PDB entry 5X7X | X-ray diffraction, 2.18 A resolution | chains B and J of the 10 polymer chains in the assembly

== Chain B ==
Protein: Histone H4
Source organism: Homo sapiens
Reference sequence: P62805 (H4_HUMAN); residues 0-102 here correspond to UniProt positions 1-103 (UniProt number = residue number + 1)
Amino-acid sequence (106 residues; row label = number of the first residue in the row; numbers below 1 keep their minus sign (Gly-3 is residue -3)):
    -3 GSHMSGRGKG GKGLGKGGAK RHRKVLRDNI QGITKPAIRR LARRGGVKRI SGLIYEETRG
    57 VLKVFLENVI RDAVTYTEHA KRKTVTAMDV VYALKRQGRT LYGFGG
Disordered / not traced: -3 to 24, 102
Construct notes: expression tag (-3 to -1)
Curated features (UniProtKB/Swiss-Prot):
  - DNA-binding region: Lys16 to Lys20
  - modified residue: Ser1 (N-acetylserine), Arg3 (Asymmetric dimethylarginine), Lys5 (N6-(2-hydroxyisobutyryl)lysine), Lys8 (N6-(2-hydroxyisobutyryl)lysine), Lys12 (N6-(2-hydroxyisobutyryl)lysine), Lys16 (N6-(2-hydroxyisobutyryl)lysine), Lys20 (N6,N6,N6-trimethyllysine), Lys31 (N6-(2-hydroxyisobutyryl)lysine), Lys44 (N6-(2-hydroxyisobutyryl)lysine), Ser47 (Phosphoserine), Tyr51 (Phosphotyrosine), Lys59 (N6-(2-hydroxyisobutyryl)lysine), Lys77 (N6-(2-hydroxyisobutyryl)lysine), Lys79 (N6-(2-hydroxyisobutyryl)lysine), Thr80 (Phosphothreonine), Tyr88 (Phosphotyrosine), Lys91 (N6-(2-hydroxyisobutyryl)lysine)
  - cross-link (Glycyl lysine isopeptide (Lys-Gly)): Lys12 (interchain with G-Cter in SUMO2), Lys20 (interchain with G-Cter in SUMO2), Lys31 (interchain with G-Cter in SUMO2), Lys59 (interchain with G-Cter in SUMO2), Lys79 (interchain with G-Cter in SUMO2), Lys91 (interchain with G-Cter in SUMO2)

== Chain J ==
Molecule: 146-nt DNA strand
Source organism: Homo sapiens
Sequence (146 nucleotides; each row starts with the number of its first residue):
   147 ATCAATATCC ACCTGCAGAT TCTACCAAAA GTGTATTTGG AAACTGCTCC ATCAAAAGGC
   207 ATGTTCAGCT GAATTCAGCT GAACATGCCT TTTGATGGAG CAGTTTCCAA ATACACTTTT
   267 GGTAGAATCT GCAGGTGGAT ATTGAT
Disordered / not traced: 147
Bound ions: Mn2+ site 1 near DT183 (its only coordinating residue here); Mn2+ site 2: DG185, DG186; Mn2+ site 3 near DG217 (its only coordinating residue here); Mn2+ site 4 near DG267 (its only coordinating residue here); Mn2+ site 5 near DG280 (its only coordinating residue here)

== Interface between chain B and chain J ==
Contacting residue pairs (12):
  Arg35(B) - DA228(J)  salt bridge to the phosphate
  Arg45(B) - DG227(J)  hydrogen bond to the sugar
  Arg45(B) - DA228(J)  phosphate contact
  Ile46(B) - DG227(J)  sugar contact
  Ile46(B) - DA228(J)  hydrogen bond to the phosphate
  Ser47(B) - DG227(J)  hydrogen bond to the phosphate
  Gly48(B) - DG227(J)  hydrogen bond to the phosphate
  Arg78(B) - DA248(J)  phosphate contact
  Lys79(B) - DC247(J)  salt bridge to the phosphate
  Lys79(B) - DA248(J)  hydrogen bond to the phosphate
  Thr80(B) - DC247(J)  phosphate contact
  Thr80(B) - DA248(J)  hydrogen bond to the phosphate
Also at the interface, not in a pair above, chain B (11 interface residues in all): Arg39, Lys44, Lys77
Also at the interface, not in a pair above, chain J (6 interface residues in all): DT226, DA229

== Summary ==
11 residues of chain B face 6 of chain J across their interface, with 6 hydrogen bonds and 2 salt bridges.
Polar contacts include Arg45(B)-DG227(J), Ile46(B)-DA228(J) and Ser47(B)-DG227(J). DG185(J) and DG186(J)
coordinate Mn2+ site 2. UniProt lists a DNA-binding region on chain B.
Chain B is Histone H4 and chain J is a 146-nt DNA strand, both from Homo sapiens; the structure, The crystal
structure of the nucleosome containing H3.3 at 2.18 angstrom resolution, was determined by X-ray diffraction,
deposited together with 5GXQ.
